Entry 3W5T (X-ray diffraction, 2.29 A resolution); this record covers chains A and C.

== Chain A ==
Protein: Vitamin D3 receptor
Source organism: Rattus norvegicus
Notes: fragment: vdr-lbd
UniProtKB: P13053 (VDR_RAT); numbering as in UniProt; present here: 116-159, 207-423
Amino-acid sequence (271 residues; row label = number of the first residue in the row; note: 47 numbers in that range are skipped by the numbering (no residue carries them; nothing is unmodelled there)):
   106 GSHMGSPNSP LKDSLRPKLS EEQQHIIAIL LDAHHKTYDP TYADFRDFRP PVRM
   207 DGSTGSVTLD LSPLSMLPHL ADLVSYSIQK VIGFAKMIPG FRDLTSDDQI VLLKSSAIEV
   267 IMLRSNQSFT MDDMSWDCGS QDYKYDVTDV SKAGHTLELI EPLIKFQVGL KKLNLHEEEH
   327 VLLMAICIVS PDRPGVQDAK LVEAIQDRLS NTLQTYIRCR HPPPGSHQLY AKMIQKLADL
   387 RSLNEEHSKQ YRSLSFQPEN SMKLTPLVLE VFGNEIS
Not modelled in the structure: 106-122, 207-217, 423
Construct notes: expression tag (106-115)
Curated features (UniProtKB/Swiss-Prot):
  - region: Lys242 to Lys260 (Interaction with coactivator LXXLL motif)
  - motif: Pro412 to Asn420 (9aaTAD)
  - binding site (calcitriol): Tyr143, Ser233, Arg270, Ser274, His301, His393
Small-molecule neighbours: Lithocholic acid propionate (LHP; (3beta,5beta,9beta)-3-(propanoyloxy)cholan-24-oic acid): Tyr143, Tyr147, Leu226, Ala227, Leu229, Val230, Ile264, Ile267, Met268, Arg270, Ser271, Ser274, Trp282, Cys284, Tyr291, Val296, Ala299, His301, Leu305, Ile306, Leu309, His393, Tyr397, Leu410, Val414, Phe418
What the authors report for this chain:
  - binding site for Lithocholic acid propionate: Tyr143, Ser233, Arg270, Ser274, His393, Tyr397, Leu410, Val414, Phe418

== Chain C ==
Protein: Mediator of RNA polymerase II transcription subunit 1
Notes: fragment: drip 205 nr2 box peptide
UniProtKB: Q15648 (MED1_HUMAN); residues 625-637 here correspond to UniProt positions 640-652 (UniProt number = residue number + 15)
Amino-acid sequence (13 residues; each row starts with the number of its first residue):
   625 KNHPMLMNLL KDN
Not modelled in the structure: 636-637
Curated features (UniProtKB/Swiss-Prot):
  - motif: Leu630 to Leu634 (LXXLL motif 2)

== Chain A / chain C interface ==
Pairs across the interface (22; chain A residue first):
  Ile238(A) with Leu630(C), hydrophobic; Leu633(C)
  Lys242(A) with Leu633(C), hydrogen bond (side chain-backbone); Leu634(C); Lys635(C), hydrogen bond (side chain-backbone)
  Phe247(A) with Leu634(C), hydrophobic
  Ser252(A) with Met631(C)
  Gln255(A) with Leu634(C)
  Ile256(A) with His627(C); Leu630(C), hydrophobic; Met631(C), hydrophobic; Leu634(C), hydrophobic
  Leu259(A) with Leu630(C), hydrophobic; Leu634(C), hydrophobic
  Lys260(A) with His627(C)
  Pro412(A) with Met629(C)
  Leu413(A) with Met629(C), hydrophobic; Leu633(C), hydrophobic
  Glu416(A) with His627(C); Pro628(C); Met629(C), hydrogen bond (side chain-backbone); Leu630(C), hydrogen bond (side chain-backbone)
Interface residues without a listed pair, chain A (14 interface residues in all): Gln235, Asp253, Val417
Interface residues without a listed pair, chain C (10 interface residues in all): Lys625, Asn626

== Summary ==
14 residues of chain A face 10 of chain C across their interface, with 4 hydrogen bonds. Polar pairs include
Lys242(A)-Leu633(C), Lys242(A)-Lys635(C) and Glu416(A)-Met629(C). Bound to chain A: Lithocholic acid
propionate. From UniProt: 6 calcitriol-binding residues on chain A. The paper reports a binding site for
Lithocholic acid propionate at Tyr143(A), Ser233(A) and Arg270(A) among others.
Here chain A is Vitamin D3 receptor (Rattus norvegicus) and chain C is Mediator of RNA polymerase II
transcription subunit 1. Entry 3W5T (Crystal structure of complexes of vitamin D receptor ligand binding
domain with lithocholic acid derivatives) was determined by X-ray diffraction together with 3W5P, 3W5Q and
3W5R from the same study.
